2X4N - chains A and B of the 3 polymer chains in the assembly; structure by X-ray diffraction, 2.34 A resolution.

[Chain A]
Molecule: HLA class I histocompatibility antigen, a-2 alpha chain
Source organism: Homo sapiens
Reference sequence: P01892 (1A02_HUMAN); residues 1-275 here correspond to UniProt positions 25-299 (UniProt number = residue number + 24)
Sequence (275 residues; numbered 1 to 275; the number before each row is that of its first residue):
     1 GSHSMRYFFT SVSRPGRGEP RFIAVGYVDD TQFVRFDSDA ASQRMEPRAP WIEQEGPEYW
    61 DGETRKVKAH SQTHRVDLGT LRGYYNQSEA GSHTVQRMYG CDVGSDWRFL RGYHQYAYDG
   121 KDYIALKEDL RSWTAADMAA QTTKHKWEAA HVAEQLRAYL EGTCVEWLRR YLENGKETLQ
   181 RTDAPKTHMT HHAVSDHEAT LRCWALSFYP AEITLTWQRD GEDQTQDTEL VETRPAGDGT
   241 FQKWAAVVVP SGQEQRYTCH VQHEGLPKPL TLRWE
Cystine bridges: Cys-101/Cys-164, Cys-203/Cys-259
From the paper describing this entry:
  - conformationally variable residues (side-chain flip): Arg-97, Tyr-116

[Chain B]
Molecule: Beta-2-microglobulin
Source organism: Homo sapiens
Reference sequence: P61769 (B2MG_HUMAN); residues 1-99 here correspond to UniProt positions 21-119 (UniProt number = residue number + 20)
Sequence (100 residues; each row starts with the number of its first residue; numbering starts at 0):
     0 MIQRTPKIQV YSRHPAENGK SNFLNCYVSG FHPSDIEVDL LKNGERIEKV EHSDLSFSKD
    60 WSFYLLYYTE FTPTEKDEYA CRVNHVTLSQ PKIVKWDRDM
Cystine bridges: Cys-25/Cys-80
Swiss-Prot annotation at these positions:
  - modified residue: Gln-2 (Pyrrolidone carboxylic acid)
  - glycosylation: Ile-1 (N-linked (Glc) (glycation) isoleucine), Lys-19 (N-linked (Glc) (glycation) lysine), Lys-41 (N-linked (Glc) (glycation) lysine), Lys-48 (N-linked (Glc) (glycation) lysine), Lys-58 (N-linked (Glc) (glycation) lysine), Lys-91 (N-linked (Glc) (glycation) lysine), Lys-94 (N-linked (Glc) (glycation) lysine)

[Chain A / chain B interface]
Pairs across the interface (54; chain A residue first):
  Phe-8(A) / Phe-56(B)  hydrophobic
  Phe-9(A) / Phe-56(B)
  Thr-10(A) / Phe-56(B)
  Thr-10(A) / Phe-62(B)
  Val-12(A) / Ser-33(B)
  Ile-23(A) / Leu-54(B)
  Val-25(A) / Asp-53(B)
  Val-25(A) / Leu-54(B)
  Val-25(A) / Ser-55(B)
  Tyr-27(A) / Ser-55(B)
  Tyr-27(A) / Tyr-63(B)
  Gln-32(A) / Asp-53(B)  hydrogen bond
  Arg-35(A) / Asp-53(B)  salt bridge
  Arg-48(A) / Asp-53(B)  salt bridge
  His-93(A) / Met-0(B)
  Gln-96(A) / His-31(B)  hydrogen bond
  Gln-96(A) / Phe-56(B)
  Gln-96(A) / Trp-60(B)
  Gln-96(A) / Phe-62(B)
  Arg-97(A) / Phe-56(B)
  Gln-115(A) / Trp-60(B)
  Tyr-116(A) / Trp-60(B)
  Ala-117(A) / Trp-60(B)  hydrophobic
  Asp-119(A) / Met-0(B)
  Asp-119(A) / Ile-1(B)
  Gly-120(A) / Ile-1(B)
  Gly-120(A) / His-31(B)
  Lys-121(A) / Ile-1(B)
  Asp-122(A) / Trp-60(B)  hydrogen bond
  Thr-190(A) / Met-99(B)  hydrogen bond (side chain-backbone)
  His-192(A) / Asp-98(B)
  His-192(A) / Met-99(B)
  Arg-202(A) / Met-99(B)
  Trp-204(A) / Met-99(B)  hydrogen bond (side chain-backbone)
  Val-231(A) / Gln-8(B)
  Glu-232(A) / Lys-6(B)
  Glu-232(A) / Gln-8(B)  hydrogen bond (backbone-side chain)
  Glu-232(A) / Tyr-26(B)
  Glu-232(A) / Ser-28(B)  hydrogen bond
  Thr-233(A) / Tyr-26(B)
  Arg-234(A) / Gln-8(B)  hydrogen bond
  Arg-234(A) / Tyr-10(B)
  Arg-234(A) / Tyr-26(B)
  Pro-235(A) / Tyr-10(B)  hydrogen bond (backbone-side chain)
  Pro-235(A) / Asn-24(B)
  Pro-235(A) / Tyr-26(B)
  Ala-236(A) / Arg-12(B)  hydrogen bond (backbone-side chain)
  Ala-236(A) / Asn-24(B)  hydrogen bond (backbone-side chain)
  Gly-237(A) / Arg-12(B)  hydrogen bond (backbone-side chain)
  Gly-237(A) / Leu-65(B)
  Asp-238(A) / Arg-12(B)
  Gln-242(A) / Tyr-10(B)
  Gln-242(A) / Ser-11(B)  hydrogen bond (side chain-backbone)
  Gln-242(A) / Arg-12(B)  hydrogen bond (side chain-backbone)
Other interface residues (no listed pair), chain A (38 interface residues in all): Ser-92, Thr-94, Met-98, Leu-206, Trp-244
Other interface residues (no listed pair), chain B (25 interface residues in all): Pro-14, Pro-32, Asp-59

[In short]
38 residues of chain A face 25 of chain B across their interface; the contacts include 14 hydrogen bonds and 2
salt bridges. Polar pairs include Arg-35(A)/Asp-53(B), Arg-48(A)/Asp-53(B) and Gln-32(A)/Asp-53(B). From the
paper: conformational variability at Arg-97(A) and Tyr-116(A).
Chain A is HLA class I histocompatibility antigen, a-2 alpha chain and chain B is Beta-2-microglobulin, both
from Homo sapiens; the structure, Crystal structure of MHC CLass I HLA-A2.1 bound to residual fragments of a
photocleavable peptide that ..., was determined by X-ray diffraction (same publication as 2X70, 2X4O, 2X4R,
2X4S and 2X4U).
